7XOW - chains R and L of the 6 polymer chains in the assembly; structure by electron microscopy, 3.10 A resolution.

[Chain R]
Protein: Gastrin/cholecystokinin type B receptor
Source organism: Homo sapiens
UniProtKB: P32239 (GASR_HUMAN); numbering as in UniProt (aligned over 1-447)
Chain sequence (447 residues; numbered 1 to 447; the number before each row is that of its first residue):
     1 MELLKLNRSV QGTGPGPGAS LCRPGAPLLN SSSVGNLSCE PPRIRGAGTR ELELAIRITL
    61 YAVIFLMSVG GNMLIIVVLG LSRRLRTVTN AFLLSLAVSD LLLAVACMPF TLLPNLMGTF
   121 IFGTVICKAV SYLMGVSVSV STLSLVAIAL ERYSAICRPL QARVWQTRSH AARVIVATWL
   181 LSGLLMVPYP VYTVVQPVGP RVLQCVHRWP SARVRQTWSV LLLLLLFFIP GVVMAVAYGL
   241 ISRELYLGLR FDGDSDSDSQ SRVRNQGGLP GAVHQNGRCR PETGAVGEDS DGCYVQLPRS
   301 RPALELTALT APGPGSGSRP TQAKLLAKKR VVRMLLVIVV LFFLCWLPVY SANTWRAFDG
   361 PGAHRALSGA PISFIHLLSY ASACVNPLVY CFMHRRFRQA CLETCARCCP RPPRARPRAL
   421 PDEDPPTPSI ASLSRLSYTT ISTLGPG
Disordered / not traced: 1-52, 249-323, 404-447
Cystine bridges: C127-C205
Curated features (UniProtKB/Swiss-Prot):
  - lipidation: C408 (S-palmitoyl cysteine)
  - glycosylation (N-linked (GlcNAc...) asparagine): N7, N30, N36
From the paper describing this entry:
  - binding site for Gastrin (chain L): P114, F120, Q204, S368
  - mutagenesis - Q204A: unchanged signaling
  - mutagenesis - L245A: abolished signaling
  - mutagenesis - R152A (over 3-fold), I156A: decreased signaling
  - mutagenesis - A162S, K324N, H394N: increased signaling in response to Gs
  - mutagenesis - Q166A, L335A: decreased signaling with Guanine nucleotide-binding protein G(q) subunit alpha

[Chain L]
Protein: Gastrin
UniProtKB: P01350 (GAST_HUMAN); residues 1-17 here correspond to UniProt positions 76-92 (UniProt number = residue number + 75)
Chain sequence (17 residues; numbered 1 to 17; the number before each row is that of its first residue):
     1 EGPWLEEEEE AYGWMDF
Disordered / not traced: 1-9
Differences from the reference sequence: conflict E1 (Gln76 in P01350)
Modified positions: Y12 (O-sulfo-L-tyrosine; TYS)
Curated features (UniProtKB/Swiss-Prot):
  - modified residue: Y12 (Sulfotyrosine), F17 (Phenylalanine amide)

[Chain R / chain L interface]
Pairs across the interface - 33 pairs, chain R then chain L:
  P114(R) - Y12(L)
  G118(R) - Y12(L)
  T119(R) - Y12(L)
  F120(R) - Y12(L)
  M134(R) - F17(L)
  G135(R) - F17(L)
  V138(R) - F17(L)  hydrophobic
  Y189(R) - D16(L)  hydrogen bond
  Y189(R) - F17(L)
  Q204(R) - A11(L)  hydrogen bond (side chain-backbone)
  Q204(R) - Y12(L)
  Q204(R) - G13(L)
  C205(R) - Y12(L)
  C205(R) - M15(L)  hydrophobic
  H207(R) - M15(L)
  H207(R) - D16(L)  salt bridge
  N353(R) - W14(L)
  N353(R) - D16(L)  hydrogen bond
  N353(R) - F17(L)
  R356(R) - W14(L)  hydrogen bond (side chain-backbone)
  R356(R) - D16(L)  salt bridge
  A363(R) - W14(L)  hydrophobic
  H364(R) - A11(L)
  H364(R) - G13(L)
  H364(R) - W14(L)
  S368(R) - A11(L)
  S368(R) - Y12(L)
  I372(R) - W14(L)  hydrophobic
  H376(R) - W14(L)
  H376(R) - M15(L)  hydrogen bond (side chain-backbone)
  H376(R) - D16(L)
  H376(R) - F17(L)  hydrogen bond (side chain-backbone)
  Y380(R) - F17(L)
Other interface residues (no listed pair), chain R (27 interface residues in all): C107, N115, L222, V349, Y350, A352, P361, L367
Other interface residues (no listed pair), chain L (8 interface residues in all): E10

[Summary]
The interface between chain R and chain L involves 27 residues on one side and 8 on the other; the contacts
include 6 hydrogen bonds and 2 salt bridges. Polar pairs include H207(R)-D16(L), R356(R)-D16(L) and
Y189(R)-D16(L). From the paper: a binding site for Gastrin (chain L) at P114(R), F120(R) and Q204(R) among
others; A162S, K324N and H394N of chain R increase signaling in response to Gs; 9 substitutions were tested in
all.
Chain R is Gastrin/cholecystokinin type B receptor (Homo sapiens) and chain L is Gastrin; the structure,
Structural insights into human brain gut peptide cholecystokinin receptors, was determined by electron
microscopy together with 8IA7, 7XOU and 7XOV from the same study.
